3QMV - chains A and C; structure by X-ray diffraction, 2.12 A resolution.

== Chain A (and C) ==
Protein: Thioesterase
From: Streptomyces coelicolor
Notes: EC 3.1.2.-; chain C of this document is another copy of the same molecule, construct and numbering; everything in this record applies to it too
Reference sequence: O54157 (O54157_STRCO); residues 6-261 here = UniProt positions 6-261
Sequence (280 residues; each row starts with the number of its first residue; numbers below 1 keep their minus sign (Mse-18 is residue -18)):
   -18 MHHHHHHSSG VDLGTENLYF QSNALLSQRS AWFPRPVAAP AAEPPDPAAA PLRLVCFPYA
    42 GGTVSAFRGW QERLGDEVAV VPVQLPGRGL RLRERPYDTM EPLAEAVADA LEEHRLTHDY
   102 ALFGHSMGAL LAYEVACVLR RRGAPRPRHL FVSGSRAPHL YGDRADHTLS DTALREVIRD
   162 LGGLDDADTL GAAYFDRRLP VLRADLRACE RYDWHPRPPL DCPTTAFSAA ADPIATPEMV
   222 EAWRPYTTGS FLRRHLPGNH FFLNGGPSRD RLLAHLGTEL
Disordered / not traced: -18 to 8, 167-175 (chain C: -18 to -8, 23)
Modified residues: Mse-18 (selenomethionine); Mse81, Mse108, Mse220 (selenomethionine; parent Met)
Sequence notes: expression tag (-18 to 5)
What the authors report for this chain:
  - catalytic residues: Ala41, Ser107, Mse108, Asp213, His241
  - contacts within the chain: Arg145-Asp147 (hydrogen bond)
  - conformationally variable residues (helix shift, order/disorder transition): Gly163 to Arg179
  - mutagenesis - L150N, L162N, L187N, I215N: abolished catalytic activity
  - mutagenesis - V158T (2-fold): decreased catalytic activity on acetyl-RedQ
  - mutagenesis - V158T (3-fold): decreased catalytic activity on decanoyl-RedQ

== Chain A / chain C interface ==
Contacting residue pairs - 89 pairs, chain A then chain C:
  Gln9(A) - His95(C)  hydrogen bond
  Arg10(A) - Pro28(C)
  Arg10(A) - His95(C)  hydrogen bond (side chain-backbone)
  Arg10(A) - Leu97(C)
  Ala12(A) - Gln65(C)
  Ala12(A) - Arg72(C)
  Trp13(A) - Pro63(C)
  Trp13(A) - Val64(C)
  Trp13(A) - Gln65(C)  hydrogen bond (backbone-backbone)
  Trp13(A) - Pro67(C)
  Trp13(A) - Arg72(C)
  Trp13(A) - Ala87(C)
  Trp13(A) - Val88(C)  hydrophobic
  Trp13(A) - Ala91(C)  hydrophobic
  Phe14(A) - Val62(C)  hydrophobic
  Phe14(A) - Pro63(C)
  Phe14(A) - Val64(C)  hydrophobic
  Phe14(A) - Ala91(C)
  Phe14(A) - Leu92(C)  hydrophobic
  Phe14(A) - His95(C)
  Phe14(A) - Leu97(C)  hydrophobic
  Pro15(A) - Pro63(C)
  Pro15(A) - Gln65(C)
  Arg16(A) - Asp27(C)  salt bridge
  Arg16(A) - Pro28(C)
  Pro17(A) - Val61(C)
  Val18(A) - Arg49(C)
  Ala19(A) - Arg49(C)  hydrogen bond (backbone-side chain)
  Ala19(A) - Glu53(C)
  Ala20(A) - Arg49(C)
  Ala20(A) - Gly50(C)
  Ala20(A) - Glu53(C)  hydrogen bond (backbone-side chain)
  Pro21(A) - Arg49(C)
  Pro28(A) - Arg10(C)
  Val45(A) - Pro15(C)  hydrophobic
  Arg49(A) - Val18(C)
  Arg49(A) - Ala19(C)
  Gly50(A) - Val18(C)  hydrogen bond (backbone-backbone)
  Gly50(A) - Ala20(C)
  Gln52(A) - Pro17(C)
  Glu53(A) - Val18(C)
  Glu53(A) - Ala19(C)
  Glu53(A) - Ala20(C)  hydrogen bond (side chain-backbone)
  Glu53(A) - Arg54(C)  hydrogen bond (backbone-side chain)
  Arg54(A) - Glu53(C)
  Arg54(A) - Arg54(C)  hydrogen bond (side chain-backbone)
  Arg54(A) - Leu55(C)
  Arg54(A) - Gly56(C)
  Gly56(A) - Arg54(C)
  Glu58(A) - Pro248(C)
  Glu58(A) - Asp251(C)
  Val61(A) - Pro17(C)
  Val62(A) - Phe14(C)  hydrophobic
  Pro63(A) - Trp13(C)
  Pro63(A) - Phe14(C)
  Pro63(A) - Pro15(C)
  Val64(A) - Trp13(C)
  Val64(A) - Phe14(C)  hydrophobic
  Gln65(A) - Ala12(C)
  Gln65(A) - Trp13(C)  hydrogen bond (backbone-backbone)
  Pro67(A) - Trp13(C)
  Arg72(A) - Leu7(C)
  Arg72(A) - Ala12(C)
  Arg72(A) - Trp13(C)
  Glu75(A) - Leu7(C)
  Ala87(A) - Trp13(C)  hydrophobic
  Val88(A) - Trp13(C)  hydrophobic
  Ala91(A) - Trp13(C)  hydrophobic
  Ala91(A) - Phe14(C)
  Leu92(A) - Phe14(C)  hydrophobic
  His95(A) - Ser8(C)  hydrogen bond (side chain-backbone)
  His95(A) - Gln9(C)
  His95(A) - Arg10(C)
  Leu97(A) - Phe14(C)  hydrophobic
  Pro248(A) - Glu58(C)
  Asp251(A) - Glu58(C)
  Arg252(A) - Thr259(C)  hydrogen bond (side chain-backbone)
  Arg252(A) - Leu261(C)  hydrogen bond (side chain-backbone)
  Ala255(A) - Ala255(C)
  Ala255(A) - Gly258(C)
  Ala255(A) - Thr259(C)
  His256(A) - Thr259(C)
  Gly258(A) - Ala255(C)
  Thr259(A) - Arg252(C)  hydrogen bond (backbone-side chain)
  Thr259(A) - Ala255(C)
  Thr259(A) - His256(C)
  Thr259(A) - Thr259(C)
  Glu260(A) - Arg252(C)
  Leu261(A) - Arg252(C)  hydrogen bond (backbone-side chain)
Interface residues without a listed pair, chain A (46 interface residues in all): Asp57, Leu66
Interface residues without a listed pair, chain C (46 interface residues in all): Val45, Asp57, Glu94, Glu260

== Summary ==
The chain A/chain C interface involves 46 residues from each chain, with 15 hydrogen bonds and 1 salt bridge.
Among the polar pairs are Arg16(A)-Asp27(C), Gln9(A)-His95(C) and Arg10(A)-His95(C). The paper reports
catalytic residues Ala41(A), Ser107(A) and Mse108(A) among others; L150N, L162N and L187N of chain A, among
others, abolish catalytic activity; 5 substitutions were tested in all.
Both chains are Thioesterase (Streptomyces coelicolor). Entry 3QMV (RedJ-Thioesterase from the Prodiginine
biosynthetic pathway in Streptomyces coelicolor) was determined by X-ray diffraction (same publication as
3QMW).
